PDB entry 4XUG | X-ray diffraction, 1.65 A resolution | chains A and B

[Chain A]
Molecule: Tryptophan synthase alpha chain
From: Salmonella enterica subsp. enterica serovar Typhimurium
Notes: EC 4.2.1.20
UniProt: P00929 (TRPA_SALTY); residue numbers follow UniProt; this construct covers 1-268
Chain sequence (268 residues; each row starts with the number of its first residue):
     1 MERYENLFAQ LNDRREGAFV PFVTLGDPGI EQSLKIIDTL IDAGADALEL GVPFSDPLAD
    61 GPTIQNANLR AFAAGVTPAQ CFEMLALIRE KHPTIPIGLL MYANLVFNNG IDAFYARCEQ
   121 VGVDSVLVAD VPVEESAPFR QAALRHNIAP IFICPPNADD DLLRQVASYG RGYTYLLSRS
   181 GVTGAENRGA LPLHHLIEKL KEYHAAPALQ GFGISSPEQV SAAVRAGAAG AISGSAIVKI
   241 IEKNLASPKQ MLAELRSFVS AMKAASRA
Unresolved in the structure: 268
Ligand contacts: F9F (2-({[4-(trifluoromethoxy)phenyl]sulfonyl}amino)ethyl dihydrogen phosphate): Phe-22, Glu-49, Ala-59, Asp-60, Ile-64, Leu-100, Leu-127, Ala-129, Ile-153, Tyr-175, Leu-177, Arg-179, Thr-183, Gly-184, Ala-185, Phe-212, Gly-213, Ile-214, Ile-232, Ser-233, Gly-234, Ser-235

[Chain B]
Molecule: Tryptophan synthase beta chain
From: Salmonella enterica subsp. enterica serovar Typhimurium
Notes: EC 4.2.1.20
UniProt: P0A2K1 (TRPB_SALTY); residues 1-397 here = UniProt positions 1-397
Chain sequence (397 residues; row label = number of the first residue in the row):
     1 MTTLLNPYFG EFGGMYVPQI LMPALNQLEE AFVSAQKDPE FQAQFADLLK NYAGRPTALT
    61 KCQNITAGTR TTLYLKREDL LHGGAHKTNQ VLGQALLAKR MGKSEIIAET GAGQHGVASA
   121 LASALLGLKC RIYMGAKDVE RQSPNVFRMR LMGAEVIPVH SGSATLKDAC NEALRDWSGS
   181 YETAHYMLGT AAGPHPYPTI VREFQRMIGE ETKAQILDKE GRLPDAVIAC VGGGSNAIGM
   241 FADFINDTSV GLIGVEPGGH GIETGEHGAP LKHGRVGIYF GMKAPMMQTA DGQIEESYSI
   301 SAGLDFPSVG PQHAYLNSIG RADYVSITDD EALEAFKTLC RHEGIIPALE SSHALAHALK
   361 MMREQPEKEQ LLVVNLSGRG DKDIFTVHDI LKARGEI
Unresolved in the structure: 1, 396-397
Covalent attachments: pyridoxal phosphate (PLP) linked to Lys-87
Ligand contacts: pyridoxal phosphate (PLP): Ala-85, His-86, Gln-114, Gly-189, Thr-190, Cys-230, Val-231, Gly-232, Gly-233, Gly-234, Ser-235, Asn-236, Gly-303, Leu-304, Ala-348, Glu-350, Ser-351, Ser-377, Gly-378

[Chain A / chain B interface]
Residue-residue contacts (67; chain A residue first):
  Pro-53(A) / Gln-293(B)  hydrogen bond (backbone-side chain)
  Phe-54(A) / Gly-292(B)
  Phe-54(A) / Gln-293(B)
  Ser-55(A) / Lys-167(B)
  Ser-55(A) / Gln-293(B)  hydrogen bond (backbone-side chain)
  Ser-55(A) / Ile-294(B)  hydrogen bond (side chain-backbone)
  Asp-56(A) / Lys-167(B)  salt bridge
  Asp-56(A) / Asp-168(B)
  Asp-56(A) / Asn-171(B)  hydrogen bond
  Asp-56(A) / Tyr-279(B)
  Asp-56(A) / Ile-294(B)
  Pro-57(A) / Arg-175(B)  hydrogen bond (backbone-side chain)
  Leu-58(A) / Pro-18(B)  hydrophobic
  Leu-58(A) / Arg-175(B)
  Asp-60(A) / Arg-175(B)  hydrogen bond (backbone-side chain)
  Gln-65(A) / Ser-161(B)
  Gln-65(A) / Arg-175(B)
  Phe-72(A) / Gln-293(B)
  Thr-77(A) / Asp-291(B)
  Pro-78(A) / Asp-291(B)
  Ala-103(A) / Ile-278(B)  hydrophobic
  Asn-104(A) / Gly-277(B)
  Asn-104(A) / Ile-278(B)  hydrogen bond (side chain-backbone)
  Asn-104(A) / Gln-288(B)  hydrogen bond
  Asn-104(A) / Gly-292(B)  hydrogen bond (side chain-backbone)
  Asn-104(A) / Ile-294(B)
  Leu-105(A) / Asp-291(B)
  Leu-105(A) / Gly-292(B)
  Phe-107(A) / Val-276(B)
  Phe-107(A) / Ile-278(B)  hydrophobic
  Phe-107(A) / Lys-283(B)
  Asn-108(A) / Arg-275(B)  hydrogen bond
  Asn-108(A) / Gln-288(B)
  Asn-108(A) / Ala-290(B)  hydrogen bond (side chain-backbone)
  Asn-108(A) / Asp-291(B)  hydrogen bond (side chain-backbone)
  Asn-108(A) / Gly-292(B)
  Asn-109(A) / Arg-275(B)
  Asn-109(A) / Ala-290(B)
  Ala-129(A) / Pro-18(B)
  Asp-130(A) / Tyr-16(B)
  Asp-130(A) / Val-17(B)  hydrogen bond (backbone-backbone)
  Asp-130(A) / Pro-18(B)
  Pro-132(A) / Met-15(B)
  Pro-132(A) / Val-17(B)
  Pro-132(A) / Gln-19(B)
  Pro-132(A) / Met-22(B)  hydrophobic
  Val-133(A) / Gln-19(B)  hydrogen bond (backbone-side chain)
  Glu-134(A) / Gln-19(B)  hydrogen bond
  Glu-134(A) / Met-22(B)
  Glu-135(A) / Tyr-8(B)  hydrogen bond
  Glu-135(A) / Gly-14(B)
  Glu-135(A) / Met-15(B)  hydrogen bond (side chain-backbone)
  Glu-135(A) / Tyr-16(B)  hydrogen bond
  Phe-139(A) / Ile-278(B)  hydrophobic
  Ile-153(A) / Gln-19(B)
  Pro-155(A) / Gln-19(B)
  Pro-155(A) / Ile-20(B)  hydrophobic
  Asn-157(A) / Ile-20(B)
  Leu-162(A) / Gln-19(B)
  Ser-180(A) / Ile-20(B)
  Ser-180(A) / Ser-178(B)
  Ser-180(A) / Gly-179(B)
  Ser-180(A) / Tyr-181(B)
  Gly-181(A) / Ser-178(B)  hydrogen bond (backbone-backbone)
  Gly-181(A) / Gly-179(B)
  Val-182(A) / Arg-175(B)
  Val-182(A) / Ser-178(B)
Interface residues without a listed pair, chain A (36 interface residues in all): Ala-59, Leu-69, Val-131, Pro-156, Leu-177
Interface residues without a listed pair, chain B (35 interface residues in all): Thr-2, Pro-23, Gly-162, Glu-172, Leu-174, Met-286

[Summary]
36 residues of chain A and 35 residues of chain B are in contact, with 19 hydrogen bonds and 1 salt bridge.
Polar pairs include Asp-56(A)/Lys-167(B), Pro-53(A)/Gln-293(B) and Ser-55(A)/Gln-293(B). Chain A binds
compound F9F. Covalently linked pyridoxal phosphate: at Lys-87(B).
Chain A is Tryptophan synthase alpha chain and chain B is Tryptophan synthase beta chain, both from Salmonella
enterica subsp. enterica serovar Typhimurium; the structure, Crystal structure of Tryptophan Synthase from
Salmonella typhimurium in complex with 2-({[4-(Trifluoromethoxy)Phenyl]Sulfonyl}Amino)Ethyl Dihydrogen
Phosphate (F9F) inhibitor ..., was determined by X-ray diffraction.
